Entry 2IZM (X-ray diffraction, 2.70 A resolution); this record covers chains A and C of the 5 polymer chains in the assembly.

[Chain A (and C)]
Molecule: Capsid protein
From: Escherichia phage MS2
Notes: chain C of this document is another copy of the same molecule, construct and numbering; everything in this record applies to it too
UniProtKB: C0M1L4 (C0M1L4_BPMS2); residues 1-129 here correspond to UniProt positions 2-130 (UniProt number = residue number + 1)
Amino-acid sequence (129 residues; row label = number of the first residue in the row):
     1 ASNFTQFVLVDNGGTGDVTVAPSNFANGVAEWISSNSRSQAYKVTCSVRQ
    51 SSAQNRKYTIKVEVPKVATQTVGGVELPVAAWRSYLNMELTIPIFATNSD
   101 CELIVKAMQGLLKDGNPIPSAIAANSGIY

[Interface between chain A and chain C]
Residue-residue contacts (17):
  Ser2(A) - Ala1(C)
  Phe4(A) - Ala1(C)  hydrogen bond (backbone-backbone)
  Thr5(A) - Ala1(C)
  Ala26(A) - Phe25(C)  hydrophobic
  Ala26(A) - Gly28(C)
  Asn27(A) - Asn27(C)
  Asn27(A) - Gly28(C)
  Ser35(A) - Asn98(C)
  Asn36(A) - Asn98(C)
  Ser37(A) - Ile94(C)
  Ser37(A) - Phe95(C)
  Ser37(A) - Ala96(C)
  Arg38(A) - Arg56(C)
  Arg38(A) - Ile94(C)  hydrogen bond (backbone-backbone)
  Ser39(A) - Ile94(C)  hydrogen bond (backbone-backbone)
  Ser39(A) - Phe95(C)
  Pro78(A) - Phe95(C)
Also at the interface, not in a pair above, chain A (13 interface residues in all): Phe25, Leu77
Also at the interface, not in a pair above, chain C (10 interface residues in all): Thr97

[Summary]
Chain A and chain C form an interface of 13 and 10 residues respectively, with 3 hydrogen bonds. The backbones
hydrogen-bond at Phe4(A)-Ala1(C), Arg38(A)-Ile94(C) and Ser39(A)-Ile94(C).
Chain A and chain C are both Capsid protein (Escherichia phage MS2); the structure, MS2-RNA hairpin (C-10)
complex, was determined by X-ray diffraction (same publication as 2IZ8 and 2IZN).
